5TMZ - chains B and D of the 4 polymer chains in the assembly; structure by X-ray diffraction, 2.21 A resolution.

[Chain B]
Name: Estrogen receptor
Source organism: Homo sapiens
Notes: fragment: ligand-binding domain
Reference sequence: P03372 (ESR1_HUMAN); numbering as in UniProt (aligned over 298-554)
Chain sequence (257 residues; each row starts with the number of its first residue):
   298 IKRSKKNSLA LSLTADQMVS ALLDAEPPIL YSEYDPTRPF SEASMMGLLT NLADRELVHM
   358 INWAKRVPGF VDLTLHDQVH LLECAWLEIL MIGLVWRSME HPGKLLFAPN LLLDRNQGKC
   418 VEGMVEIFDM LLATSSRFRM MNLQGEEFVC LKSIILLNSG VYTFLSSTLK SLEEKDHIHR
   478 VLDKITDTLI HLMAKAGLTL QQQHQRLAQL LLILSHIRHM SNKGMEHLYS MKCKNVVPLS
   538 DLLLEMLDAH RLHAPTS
Not modelled in the structure: 298-303, 462-463, 549-554
Sequence notes: engineered mutation S537 (Tyr in P03372)
Residues lining bound ligands: 7FQ ((9beta,13alpha,14beta,16alpha,17alpha)-16-[(4-methoxyphenyl)methyl]estra-1,3,5(10)-triene-3,17-diol): M343, L346, A350, E353, L384, L387, M388, L391, R394, F404, M421, I424, L428, H524, M528

[Chain D]
Name: Nuclear receptor coactivator 2
Notes: fragment: Nuclear receptor-interacting peptide
Reference sequence: Q15596 (NCOA2_HUMAN); residue numbers follow UniProt; this construct covers 686-698
Chain sequence (13 residues; numbered 686 to 698; the number before each row is that of its first residue):
   686 KHKILHRLLQ DSS
Not modelled in the structure: 686-687, 698

[Chain B / chain D interface]
Contacting residue pairs (23):
  I358(B) with L690(D), hydrophobic; L693(D), hydrophobic; L694(D), hydrophobic
  K362(B) with L693(D), hydrogen bond (side chain-backbone); L694(D), hydrogen bond (side chain-backbone); D696(D)
  L372(B) with H691(D); Q695(D)
  Q375(B) with L694(D)
  V376(B) with K688(D); L690(D); H691(D); L694(D), hydrophobic
  L379(B) with L690(D), hydrophobic; L694(D), hydrophobic
  E380(B) with K688(D), salt bridge; L690(D)
  D538(B) with I689(D)
  L539(B) with I689(D); L690(D)
  E542(B) with K688(D); I689(D), hydrogen bond (side chain-backbone)
  M543(B) with L690(D), hydrophobic
Other interface residues (no listed pair), chain B (12 interface residues in all): F367

[In short]
Chain B and chain D form an interface of 12 and 8 residues respectively; the contacts include 3 hydrogen bonds
and 1 salt bridge. Polar contacts include E380(B)-K688(D), K362(B)-L693(D) and K362(B)-L694(D). Ligands of
chain B: compound 7FQ.
Here chain B is Estrogen receptor (Homo sapiens) and chain D is Nuclear receptor coactivator 2. Entry 5TMZ
(Crystal Structure of the ER-alpha Ligand-binding Domain (Y537S) in Complex with the estradiol derivative,
(8S,9S,13S,14S,17S)-16-(3-methoxybenzyl)-13-methyl-7,8,9,11,12,13,14,15,16,17-decahydro-6H-cyclopenta[a]phenanthrene-3,17-diol)
was determined by X-ray diffraction together with 5KR9, 5KRA, 5KRC, 5KRF, 5KRH, 5KRI and 43 further entries
from the same study.
